PDB entry 9J7A | electron microscopy, 4.13 A resolution (low resolution: residue-level contacts below are approximate; hydrogen-bond / salt-bridge calls are withheld) | chains A and E of the 6 polymer chains in the assembly

== Chain A ==
Name: Protein fem-1 homolog B
Source organism: Homo sapiens
Reference sequence: Q9UK73 (FEM1B_HUMAN); residues 1-627 here = UniProt positions 1-627
Sequence (627 residues; numbered 1 to 627; the number before each row is that of its first residue):
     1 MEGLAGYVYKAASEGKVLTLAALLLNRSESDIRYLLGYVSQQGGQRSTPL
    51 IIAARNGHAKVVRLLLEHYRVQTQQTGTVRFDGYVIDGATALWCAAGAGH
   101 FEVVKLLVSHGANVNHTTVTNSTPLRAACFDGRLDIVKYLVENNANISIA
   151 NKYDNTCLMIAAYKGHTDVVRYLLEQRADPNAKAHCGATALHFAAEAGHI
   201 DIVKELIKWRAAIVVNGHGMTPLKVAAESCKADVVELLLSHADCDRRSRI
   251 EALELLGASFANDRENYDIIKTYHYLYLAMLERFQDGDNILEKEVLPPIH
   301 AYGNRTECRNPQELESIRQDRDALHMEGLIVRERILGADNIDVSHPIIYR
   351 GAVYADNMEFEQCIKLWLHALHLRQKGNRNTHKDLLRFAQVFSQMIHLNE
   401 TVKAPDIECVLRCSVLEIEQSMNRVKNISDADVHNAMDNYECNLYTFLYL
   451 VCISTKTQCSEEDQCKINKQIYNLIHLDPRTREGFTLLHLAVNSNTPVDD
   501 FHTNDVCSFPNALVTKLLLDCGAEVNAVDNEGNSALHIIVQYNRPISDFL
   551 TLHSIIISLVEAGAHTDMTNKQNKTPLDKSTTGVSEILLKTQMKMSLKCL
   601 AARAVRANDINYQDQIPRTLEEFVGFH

== Chain E ==
Name: Poly-UNK
Source organism: Homo sapiens
Sequence (11 residues; each row starts with the number of its first residue; X marks 11 residues of unknown identity (built as UNK)):
     1 XXXXXXXXXXX

== How chain A and chain E interact ==
Chain A residues in contact with chain E, 8 residues: Arg264, His345, Ile348, Ala352, Asp356, Lys383, Arg387, Phe501

== Overview ==
No residue of chain A is in contact with chain E.
Here chain A is Protein fem-1 homolog B and chain E is Poly-UNK, both from Homo sapiens. Entry 9J7A (local
refinement of FEM1B bound with TOM20 (dimer)) was determined by electron microscopy (same publication as 9J7B,
9JCE and 9LKX).
